3RNM - chains A and E of the 3 polymer chains in the assembly; structure by X-ray diffraction, 2.40 A resolution.

# Chain A
Name: Dihydrolipoyl dehydrogenase, mitochondrial
Organism: Homo sapiens
Notes: EC 1.8.1.4
UniProtKB: P09622 (DLDH_HUMAN); residues 1-474 here correspond to UniProt positions 34-507 (UniProt number = residue number + 33)
Chain sequence (495 residues; row label = number of the first residue in the row; numbers below 1 keep their minus sign (Met-20 is residue -20)):
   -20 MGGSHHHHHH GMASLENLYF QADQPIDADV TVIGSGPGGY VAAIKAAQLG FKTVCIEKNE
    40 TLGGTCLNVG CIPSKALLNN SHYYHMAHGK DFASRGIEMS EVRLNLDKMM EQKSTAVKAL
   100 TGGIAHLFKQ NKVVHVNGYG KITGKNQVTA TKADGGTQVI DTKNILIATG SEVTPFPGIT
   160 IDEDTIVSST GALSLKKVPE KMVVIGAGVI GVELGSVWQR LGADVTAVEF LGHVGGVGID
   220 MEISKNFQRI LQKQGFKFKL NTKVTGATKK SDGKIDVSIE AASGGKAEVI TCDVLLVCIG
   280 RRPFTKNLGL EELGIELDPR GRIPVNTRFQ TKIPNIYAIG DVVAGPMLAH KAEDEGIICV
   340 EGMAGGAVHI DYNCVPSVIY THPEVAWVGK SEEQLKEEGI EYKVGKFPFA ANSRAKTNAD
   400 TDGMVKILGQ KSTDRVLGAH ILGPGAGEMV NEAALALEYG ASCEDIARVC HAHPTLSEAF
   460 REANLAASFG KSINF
Disordered / not traced: -20 to 2
Cystine bridges: Cys45-Cys50
Covalent attachments: beta-mercaptoethanol (BME) linked to Cys277
Sequence notes: expression tag (-20 to 0)
Ligand contacts:
  - FAD (flavin-adenine dinucleotide): Ile12, Gly13, Ser14, Gly15, Pro16, Gly17, Gly18, Ile35, Glu36, Lys37, Asn38, Gly43, Thr44, Cys45, Val48, Gly49, Cys50, Ser53, Lys54, Gly117, Tyr118, Gly119, Ala147, Thr148, Gly149, Ser150, Ser168, Leu172, Ile189, Arg280, Phe283, Leu287, Ile318, Gly319, Asp320, Met326, Leu327, Ala328, His329, Ala331, Tyr359
  - N-cyclohexyltaurine (NHE; 2-[N-cyclohexylamino]ethane sulfonic acid): Asn225, Arg228, Ile229, Lys385, Phe386, Pro387, Asp401, Gly402, Met403, Leu421, Phe474

# Chain E
Name: Lipoamide acyltransferase component of branched-chain alpha-keto acid dehydrogenase complex, mitochondrial
Organism: Homo sapiens
Notes: EC 2.3.1.168; fragment: subunit-binding domain, residues 165-213
UniProtKB: P11182 (ODB2_HUMAN); residues 104-152 here correspond to UniProt positions 165-213 (UniProt number = residue number + 61)
Chain sequence (58 residues; row label = number of the first residue in the row):
   103 GEIKGRKTLA TPAVRNLAME NNIKLSEVVG SGKDGRILKE DILNYLEKQT LEHHHHHH
Disordered / not traced: 103-109
Sequence notes: expression tag (103, 153-160); engineered mutation Asn118 (Arg179 in P11182)
UniProt features mapped onto this chain:
  - modified residue (N6-acetyllysine): Lys135, Lys141

# Chain A / chain E interface
Contacting residue pairs (15; chain A residue first):
  Ser411(A) with Leu145(E)
  Thr412(A) with Lys141(E); Glu142(E)
  Asp413(A) with Lys141(E), salt bridge
  Arg414(A) with Leu140(E); Glu142(E), salt bridge
  Glu437(A) with Lys135(E), salt bridge
  Tyr438(A) with Lys135(E); Arg138(E)
  Gly439(A) with Leu140(E)
  Ser441(A) with Lys141(E)
  Glu443(A) with Ala115(E); Lys141(E), salt bridge
  Asp444(A) with Thr113(E), hydrogen bond; Ala115(E)
Interface residues without a listed pair, chain A (11 interface residues in all): Arg447
Interface residues without a listed pair, chain E (9 interface residues in all): Pro114

# In short
The interface between chain A and chain E involves 11 residues on one side and 9 on the other, with 1 hydrogen
bond and 4 salt bridges. Polar pairs include Asp413(A)-Lys141(E), Arg414(A)-Glu142(E) and Glu437(A)-Lys135(E).
Chain A binds flavin-adenine dinucleotide and N-cyclohexyltaurine.
Here chain A is Dihydrolipoyl dehydrogenase, mitochondrial and chain E is Lipoamide acyltransferase component
of branched-chain alpha-keto acid dehydrogenase complex, mitochondrial, both from Homo sapiens. Entry 3RNM
(The crystal structure of the subunit binding of human dihydrolipoamide transacylase (E2b) bound to human
dihydrolipoamide ...) was determined by X-ray diffraction.
